4FLT - chains A and T of the 3 polymer chains in the assembly; structure by X-ray diffraction, 2.90 A resolution.

== Chain A ==
Name: DNA polymerase 1
Source organism: Pyrococcus abyssi
Notes: EC 2.7.7.7
UniProt: P0CL77 (DPOL_PYRAB); residues 1-771 here = UniProt positions 1-771
Sequence (793 residues; each row starts with the number of its first residue; numbers below 1 keep their minus sign (Met-21 is residue -21)):
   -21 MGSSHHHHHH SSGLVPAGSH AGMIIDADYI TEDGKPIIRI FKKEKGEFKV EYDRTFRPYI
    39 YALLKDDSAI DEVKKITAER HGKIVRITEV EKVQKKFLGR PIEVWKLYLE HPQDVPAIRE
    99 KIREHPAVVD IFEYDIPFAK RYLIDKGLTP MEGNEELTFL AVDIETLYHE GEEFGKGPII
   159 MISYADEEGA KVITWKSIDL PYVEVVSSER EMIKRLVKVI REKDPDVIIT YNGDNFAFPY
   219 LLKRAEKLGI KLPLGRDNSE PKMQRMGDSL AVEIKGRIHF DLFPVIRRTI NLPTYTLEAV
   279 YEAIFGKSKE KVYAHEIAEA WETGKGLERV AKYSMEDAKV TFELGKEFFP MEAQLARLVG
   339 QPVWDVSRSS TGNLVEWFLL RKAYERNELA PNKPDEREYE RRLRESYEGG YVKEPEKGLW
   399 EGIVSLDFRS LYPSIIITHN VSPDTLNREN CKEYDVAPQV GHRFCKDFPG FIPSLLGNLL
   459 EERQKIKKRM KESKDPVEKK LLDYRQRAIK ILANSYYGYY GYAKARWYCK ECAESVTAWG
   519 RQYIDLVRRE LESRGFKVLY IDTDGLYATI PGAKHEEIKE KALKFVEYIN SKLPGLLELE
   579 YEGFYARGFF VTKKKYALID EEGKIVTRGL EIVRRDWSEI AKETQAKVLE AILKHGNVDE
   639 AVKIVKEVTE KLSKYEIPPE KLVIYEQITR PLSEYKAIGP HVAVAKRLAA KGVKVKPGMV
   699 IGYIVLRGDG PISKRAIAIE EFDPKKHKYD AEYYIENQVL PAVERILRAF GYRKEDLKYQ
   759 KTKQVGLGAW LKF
Not modelled in the structure: -21 to -2, 388-389, 758-771
Differences from the reference sequence: expression tag (-21 to 0); engineered mutation Ala215 (Asp in P0CL77)
Cystine bridges: Cys429-Cys443, Cys507-Cys510
Ion coordination: Mg2+: Asp141, Glu143, Asp315 (shared with 1 residue of chain P)

== Chain T ==
Molecule: Template strand
Sequence (13 nucleotides; row label = number of the first residue in the row):
     1 GAGTACGTGA TCG

== Interface between chain A and chain T ==
Contacting residue pairs (51):
  Tyr7(A) - DA2(T)  hydrogen bond to the phosphate
  Pro36(A) - DA2(T)  base contact
  Tyr37(A) - DA2(T)  hydrogen bond to the base
  Pro90(A) - DA2(T)  sugar contact
  Gln91(A) - DA2(T)  hydrogen bond to the phosphate
  Val93(A) - DA2(T)  sugar contact
  Pro94(A) - DA2(T)  sugar contact
  Arg97(A) - DA2(T)  phosphate contact
  Arg97(A) - DG3(T)  salt bridge to the phosphate
  Glu111(A) - DA2(T)  base contact
  Tyr112(A) - DA2(T)  base contact
  Asp113(A) - DA2(T)  base contact
  Asp113(A) - DG3(T)  sugar contact
  Ile114(A) - DA2(T)  base contact
  Pro115(A) - DG1(T)  phosphate contact
  Pro115(A) - DA2(T)  sugar contact
  Pro115(A) - DG3(T)  base contact
  Phe116(A) - DA2(T)  hydrogen bond to the phosphate
  Lys118(A) - DG3(T)  hydrogen bond to the base
  Arg119(A) - DA2(T)  base contact
  Gly245(A) - DT4(T)  sugar contact
  Gly245(A) - DA5(T)  base contact
  Asp246(A) - DA5(T)  hydrogen bond to the base
  Ser247(A) - DA5(T)  base contact
  Arg265(A) - DA5(T)  hydrogen bond to the base
  Asn351(A) - DG3(T)  hydrogen bond to the base
  Trp355(A) - DG3(T)  hydrogen bond to the base
  Lys371(A) - DG3(T)  phosphate contact
  Lys371(A) - DT4(T)  salt bridge to the phosphate
  Tyr500(A) - DC6(T)  hydrogen bond to the phosphate
  Lys502(A) - DT4(T)  hydrogen bond to the phosphate
  Lys502(A) - DA5(T)  salt bridge to the phosphate
  Lys502(A) - DC6(T)  phosphate contact
  Lys593(A) - DG9(T)  salt bridge to the phosphate
  Trp615(A) - DA10(T)  phosphate contact
  Lys674(A) - DG13(T)  sugar contact
  Ala675(A) - DC12(T)  phosphate contact
  Ala675(A) - DG13(T)  phosphate contact
  Ile676(A) - DC12(T)  hydrogen bond to the phosphate
  Ile676(A) - DG13(T)  hydrogen bond to the phosphate
  Gly677(A) - DC12(T)  sugar contact
  Pro678(A) - DT11(T)  phosphate contact
  Pro678(A) - DC12(T)  phosphate contact
  Pro709(A) - DC12(T)  phosphate contact
  Ile710(A) - DT11(T)  phosphate contact
  Ile710(A) - DC12(T)  phosphate contact
  Ser711(A) - DC12(T)  hydrogen bond to the phosphate
  Tyr731(A) - DT11(T)  hydrogen bond to the phosphate
  Asn735(A) - DT11(T)  hydrogen bond to the phosphate
  Pro739(A) - DA10(T)  phosphate contact
  Arg743(A) - DG9(T)  salt bridge to the phosphate
Interface residues without a listed pair, chain A (42 interface residues in all): Ile38, Arg243, Met244

== In short ==
42 residues of chain A face 11 of chain T across their interface, with 16 hydrogen bonds and 5 salt bridges.
Polar pairs include Tyr37(A)-DA2(T), Lys118(A)-DG3(T) and Asp246(A)-DA5(T). Asp141(A), Glu143(A) and Asp315(A)
coordinate Mg2+.
Here chain A is DNA polymerase 1 (Pyrococcus abyssi) and chain T is Template strand. Entry 4FLT (Pyrococcus
abyssi B family DNA polymerase bound to a dsDNA, in edition mode) was determined by X-ray diffraction,
deposited together with 4FLU, 4FLV, 4FLW, 4FLX, 4FLY, 4FLZ and 3 further entries.
